2WSE - chains B and C of the 18 polymer chains in the assembly; structure by X-ray diffraction, 3.49 A resolution.

== Chain B ==
Name: Photosystem I P700 chlorophyll A apoprotein A2
Source organism: Pisum sativum
UniProtKB: P05311 (PSAB_PEA); numbering as in UniProt (aligned over 1-734)
Chain sequence (734 residues; numbered 1 to 734; the number before each row is that of its first residue):
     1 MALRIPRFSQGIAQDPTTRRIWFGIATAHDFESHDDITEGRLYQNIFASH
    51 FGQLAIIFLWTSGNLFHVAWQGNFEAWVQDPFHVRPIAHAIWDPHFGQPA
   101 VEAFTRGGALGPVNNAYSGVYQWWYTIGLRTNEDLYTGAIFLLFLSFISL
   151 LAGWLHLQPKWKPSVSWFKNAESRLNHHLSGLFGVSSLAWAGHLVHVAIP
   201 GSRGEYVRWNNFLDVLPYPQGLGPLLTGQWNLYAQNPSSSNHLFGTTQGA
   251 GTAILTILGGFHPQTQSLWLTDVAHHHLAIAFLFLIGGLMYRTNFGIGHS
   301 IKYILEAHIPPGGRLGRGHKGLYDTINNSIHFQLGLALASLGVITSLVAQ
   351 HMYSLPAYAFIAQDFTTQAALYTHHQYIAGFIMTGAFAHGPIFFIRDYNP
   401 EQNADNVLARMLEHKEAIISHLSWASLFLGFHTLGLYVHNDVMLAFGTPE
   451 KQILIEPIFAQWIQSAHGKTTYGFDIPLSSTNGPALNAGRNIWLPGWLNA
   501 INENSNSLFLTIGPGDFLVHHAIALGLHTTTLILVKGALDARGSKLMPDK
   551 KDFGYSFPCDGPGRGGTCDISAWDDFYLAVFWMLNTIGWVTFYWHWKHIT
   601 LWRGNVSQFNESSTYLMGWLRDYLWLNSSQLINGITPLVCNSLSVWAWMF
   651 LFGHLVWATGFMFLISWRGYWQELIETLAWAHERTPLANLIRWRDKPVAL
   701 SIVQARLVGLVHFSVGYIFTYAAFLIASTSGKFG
Unresolved in the structure: 1
Metal / ion sites: chlorophyll a Mg near Asp93 (its only coordinating residue here); 4Fe-4S cluster Fe: Cys559, Cys568 (shared with 2 residues of chain A)
Small-molecule neighbours:
  - beta-carotene (BCR), molecule 1: Ile21, Ile25, Ile691
  - beta-carotene (BCR), molecule 2: Ile57, Phe58, Trp60, Leu182, Val185, Leu188
  - beta-carotene (BCR), molecule 3: Leu65, Trp123, Phe141, Leu142, Trp190, Phe212
  - beta-carotene (BCR), molecule 4: Leu188, Ala281, Phe282, Leu285, Leu289
  - beta-carotene (BCR), molecule 5: Phe332, Gly335, Val343, Met383, Ala386, Phe387, Gly390, Phe393, Phe394, Ala538
  - beta-carotene (BCR), molecule 6: Val645, Trp648, Met649, Phe652, Trp671, Ile675, Phe719
  - chlorophyll a (CLA), molecule 1: Phe8, Gly24, Ile25, Ala28, His29, Phe31, His34, Ser49, Gly52, Gln53
  - chlorophyll a (CLA), molecule 2: Thr18, Ile21, Trp22, Ile675, Ala679, His682, Arg692, Trp693, Arg694, Asp695, Pro697, Val698, Leu700
  - chlorophyll a (CLA), molecule 3: Trp22, Phe652, Leu655, Val656, Thr659, Met662, Phe663, Leu700, Val708, Val711, His712, Val715
  - chlorophyll a (CLA), molecule 4: Ile25, Ala26, His29, Asp30, Glu32, Leu334, Leu338, Phe381, Ile382, Thr384, Gly385, His389, Ile392, Arg396, Tyr555, Trp573, Phe576, Leu707, Val711
  - chlorophyll a (CLA), molecule 5: His29, Phe31, Ile46, Ser49, His50, Gln53, Leu54, Arg174, His178, Ile330, Gln333, Leu334, Ala337, Leu338, Leu341
  - chlorophyll a (CLA), molecule 6: His29, Ile56, Ile57, Trp60, Ile378, Phe381, Ile382
  - chlorophyll a (CLA), molecule 7: Phe47, Phe51, Ile148, Leu151, Ala152, Leu155, His156, Trp161, Lys162, Ser164, Trp167
  - chlorophyll a (CLA), molecule 8: Phe47, His50, Phe51, Leu54, Trp167, Phe168, Asn170, Ser173, Arg174, His177, His178, Gly181, Leu182, Phe183, Ser186, Thr293, Asn294, Phe295
  - chlorophyll a (CLA), molecule 9: Ile57, Phe58, Trp60, Thr61, Ser118, Gly119, Val120, Trp123, Val185, Ser186, Ala189, Leu341, Ile344, Thr345, Val348, Met352, Tyr358, Leu371, His374, His375, Ile378
  - chlorophyll a (CLA), molecule 10: Leu59, Ser62, Gly63, Phe66, His67, His89, Ala90, Trp92, Leu143
  - chlorophyll a (CLA), molecule 11: Trp60, Asn64, Val68, Ala88, His89, Asn114, Asn115, Ala116, Tyr117, Ser118, Val645, Trp646, Met649, Phe719
  - chlorophyll a (CLA), molecule 12: Trp60, Asn64, Tyr117, Ser118, Ala370, Leu371, Thr373, His374, Tyr377, Ile378, Phe381, Trp646, Ile718, Phe719, Ala722, Leu725, Ile726
  - chlorophyll a (CLA), molecule 13: His89, Ala90, Ile91, Trp92, Asp93, His95, Phe96, Phe104, Asn114, Ser644, Val645, Trp648
  - chlorophyll a (CLA), molecule 14: Trp123, Phe183, Ser186, Ser187, Trp190, Leu194, Leu268, Val273, His276, His277, Ile280, Ile344, Leu347, Val348, His351, Ala357, Tyr358
  - chlorophyll a (CLA), molecule 15: Leu129, Thr137, Phe141, Leu145, Ile148, Ser149, Ser186, Ala189, Trp190, His193, His196, Val197, Val207, Phe212
  - chlorophyll a (CLA), molecule 16: Ala171, Arg174, Leu175, His178, Phe183, Ile301, Leu305, Tyr323, Ile326, Asn327, Leu336, Ala337, Ser340, Ile344
  - chlorophyll a (CLA), molecule 17: Leu175, Leu179, Leu283, Phe284, Met290, Tyr291, Ile301, Ile304, Leu305
  - chlorophyll a (CLA), molecule 18: Asn176, His177, Ser180, Gly181, Val185, Leu285, Leu289, Met290, Tyr291, Arg292, Thr293, Phe295, Ile297
  - chlorophyll a (CLA), molecule 19: Leu188, Ala189, Ala191, Gly192, Val195, His196, Phe212, Val215, Leu216, Pro217, Gly221, Leu222, Tyr233, Ile254, Leu278
  - chlorophyll a (CLA), molecule 20: Leu225, Trp230, Asn231, Tyr233, Leu255, His275, Leu278, Ala279, Phe282, Leu283, Trp493
  - chlorophyll a (CLA), molecule 21: Thr256, Ile257, Leu268, Asp272, Val273, His275, His276, Ala279, Ile280, Leu283, His351, Leu355, Trp493
  - chlorophyll a (CLA), molecule 22: Ile286, Gly287, Leu289, Met290, Ile297, Gly298, His299, Ile304
  - chlorophyll a (CLA), molecule 23: Met290, His299, Tyr303, Ile304, His308, Pro310
  - chlorophyll a (CLA), molecule 24: Ile304, Leu305, His308, Pro310, Pro311, Leu322, Val407, Leu408, Met411
  - chlorophyll a (CLA), molecule 25: Pro310, Pro311, Gly312, Arg314, Leu315
  - chlorophyll a (CLA), molecule 26: Arg317, Val407, Arg410, Met411, His414, Ile418, His421
  - chlorophyll a (CLA), molecule 27: Leu336, Ser340, Val343, Ile344, Leu347, Gln350, His351, Tyr353, Ser354, Leu355, Phe509
  - chlorophyll a (CLA), molecule 28: Val343, Ser346, Gln350, Gln376, Gly380, Met383, Phe387, Leu527, Thr530, Thr531, Leu534, Met583, Thr586, Ile587, Val590
  - chlorophyll a (CLA), molecule 29: Ser346, Gln350, Tyr353, Tyr372, Gln376, Phe459, Ala460, Ile463, Gln464, Phe509, Leu510, His520, Ile523, Val590, Tyr593, Trp594, Lys597, His598
  - chlorophyll a (CLA), molecule 30: Ala417, His421, Trp424
  - chlorophyll a (CLA), molecule 31: Ile418, His421, Leu422, Trp424, Ala524, Leu527, His528, Thr531
  - chlorophyll a (CLA), molecule 32: Ser420, His421, Ser423, Trp424, Leu427
  - chlorophyll a (CLA), molecule 33: Ser423, Ser426, Leu427, Gly430, Phe431, Leu434, Leu525, Thr529, Leu532, Ile533, Leu578, Phe581, Trp582
  - chlorophyll a (CLA), molecule 34: Trp424, Leu427, Phe428, Phe431, His432
  - chlorophyll a (CLA), molecule 35: Trp424, Phe428, Leu429, Ile455, Glu456, Pro457, Ile458, Phe459, Ala460, Asp516, Phe517, His520, His521, Ala524, His528
  - chlorophyll a (CLA), molecule 36: Phe431, Leu434, Gly435, Leu436, Val438, His439, Val442, Met443, Lys451
  - chlorophyll a (CLA), molecule 37: Thr433, Tyr437, Ala522, Asn585, Trp589, Phe592, Leu616, Trp619, Leu620, Leu624, Ser628, Phe650, His654, Trp657, Phe713, Tyr717, Thr720, Tyr721, Phe724
  - chlorophyll a (CLA), molecule 38: Tyr437, Val438, Asp441, Phe581, Trp582, Leu584, Asn585, Trp589, Leu616, Trp657, Phe713
  - chlorophyll a (CLA), molecule 39: Ile458, Phe459, Trp462
  - chlorophyll a (CLA), molecule 40: Trp462, Ile463, Ala466, His467, Leu498, Phe509
  - chlorophyll a (CLA), molecule 41: Leu486, Ala488, Gly489, Ile492, Trp493, Leu494
  - chlorophyll a (CLA), molecule 42: Leu620, Leu624, Trp625
  - chlorophyll a (CLA), molecule 43: Trp648, Leu651, Phe652, His654, Leu655, Trp657, Ala658
  - chlorophyll a (CLA), molecule 44: Leu655, Ala658, Thr659, Phe661, Met662, Ile665, Ser666, Tyr670, Trp671
  - chlorophyll a (CLA), molecule 45: Leu678, Ala681, His682, Thr685, Ala688, Ile691
  - chlorophyll a (CLA), molecule 46: Trp680, Arg684, Thr685, Pro686
  - phylloquinone (PQN): Trp22, Ile25, Met662, Phe663, Ser666, Trp667, Arg668, Trp671, Ala699, Leu700, Ser701, Ala705
  - 4Fe-4S cluster (SF4): Cys559, Asp560, Pro562, Thr567, Cys568, Trp667, Ile702
Curated features (UniProtKB/Swiss-Prot):
  - binding site ([4Fe-4S] cluster): Cys559, Cys568
  - binding site (chlorophyll a): His654, Met662, Tyr670
  - binding site (phylloquinone): Trp671

== Chain C ==
Name: Photosystem I iron-sulfur center
Source organism: Pisum sativum
UniProtKB: P10793 (PSAC_PEA); residues 1-81 here = UniProt positions 1-81
Chain sequence (81 residues; row label = number of the first residue in the row):
     1 MSHSVKIYDTCIGCTQCVRACPTDVLEMIPWGGCKAKQIASAPRTEDCVG
    51 CKRCESACPTDFLSVRVYLWHETTRSMGLAY
Metal / ion sites: 4Fe-4S cluster Fe site 1: Cys21, Asp24; 4Fe-4S cluster Fe site 2 near Cys58 (its only coordinating residue here)
Small-molecule neighbours:
  - 4Fe-4S cluster (SF4), molecule 1: Ile7, Tyr8, Asp9, Cys11, Ile12, Gly13, Cys17, Val18, Cys58, Pro59, Thr60
  - 4Fe-4S cluster (SF4), molecule 2: Cys21, Pro22, Asp24, Val25, Val49, Gly50, Cys51, Lys52, Arg53, Cys54
Curated features (UniProtKB/Swiss-Prot):
  - binding site ([4Fe-4S] cluster): Cys11, Cys14, Cys17, Cys21, Cys48, Cys51, Cys54, Cys58

== Interface between chain B and chain C ==
Contacting residue pairs (37):
  Gly11(B) with His71(C)
  Ile12(B) with Trp70(C), hydrophobic
  Asp15(B) with Glu72(C)
  Pro16(B) with Thr74(C)
  Thr17(B) with Met77(C); Leu79(C)
  Arg19(B) with Trp70(C); Glu72(C), salt bridge
  Thr27(B) with Trp70(C)
  Met547(B) with Arg66(C), hydrogen bond
  Pro548(B) with Phe62(C)
  Asp549(B) with Phe62(C); Leu63(C), hydrogen bond (side chain-backbone)
  Phe553(B) with Tyr68(C)
  Phe557(B) with Arg66(C); Tyr68(C), hydrophobic
  Cys559(B) with Arg66(C), hydrogen bond (backbone-side chain)
  Asp560(B) with Lys52(C), salt bridge; Ser64(C); Val65(C); Arg66(C), salt bridge
  Gly561(B) with Lys52(C); Val65(C); Arg66(C)
  Pro562(B) with Lys52(C)
  Arg564(B) with Lys52(C); Phe62(C), hydrogen bond (side chain-backbone); Leu63(C), hydrogen bond (side chain-backbone); Ser64(C), hydrogen bond; Arg66(C)
  Arg668(B) with Met77(C)
  Gln672(B) with Leu79(C)
  Glu676(B) with Leu79(C)
  Lys696(B) with Ala80(C); Tyr81(C)
  Pro697(B) with Leu79(C)
  Val698(B) with Leu79(C), hydrophobic
Also at the interface, not in a pair above, chain B (25 interface residues in all): Leu546, Trp693
Also at the interface, not in a pair above, chain C (17 interface residues in all): Glu55, Thr73

== Overview ==
25 residues of chain B face 17 of chain C across their interface, with 6 hydrogen bonds and 3 salt bridges.
Among the polar pairs are Arg19(B)-Glu72(C), Asp560(B)-Lys52(C) and Asp560(B)-Arg66(C).
Here chain B is Photosystem I P700 chlorophyll A apoprotein A2 and chain C is Photosystem I iron-sulfur
center, both from Pisum sativum. Entry 2WSE (Improved Model of Plant Photosystem I) was determined by X-ray
diffraction, deposited together with 3LW5, 2WSC and 2WSF.
